6CP3 - chains 8 and X of the 27 polymer chains in the assembly; structure by electron microscopy, 3.80 A resolution.

Chain 8:
Protein: ATP synthase protein 8
Source organism: Saccharomyces cerevisiae (strain ATCC 204508 / S288c)
UniProtKB: P00856 (ATP8_YEAST); residues 1-48 here = UniProt positions 1-48
Chain sequence (48 residues; row label = number of the first residue in the row):
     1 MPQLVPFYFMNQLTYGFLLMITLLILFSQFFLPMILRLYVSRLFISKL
Disordered / not traced: 1-6

Chain X:
Protein: ATP synthase subunit a
Source organism: Saccharomyces cerevisiae (strain ATCC 204508 / S288c)
UniProtKB: P00854 (ATP6_YEAST); residues 1-249 here correspond to UniProt positions 11-259 (UniProt number = residue number + 10)
Chain sequence (249 residues; row label = number of the first residue in the row):
     1 SPLDQFEIRTLFGLQSSFIDLSCLNLTTFSLYTIIVLLVITSLYTLTNNN
    51 NKIIGSRWLISQEAIYDTIMNMTKGQIGGKNWGLYFPMIFTLFMFIFIAN
   101 LISMIPYSFALSAHLVFIISLSIVIWLGNTILGLYKHGWVFFSLFVPAGT
   151 PLPLVPLLVIIETLSYFARAISLGLRLGSNILAGHLLMVILAGLTFNFML
   201 INLFTLVFGFVPLAMILAIMMLEFAIGIIQGYVWAILTASYLKDAVYLH
Disordered / not traced: 1-25
Reported in the primary citation:
  - conformationally variable residues: Arg-176
  - contacts within the chain: His-185/Glu-223
  - mutagenesis - I161M, S165C, S165T, S165Y, L222F: increased growth (citing earlier work)

Interface between chain 8 and chain X:
Pairs across the interface (38):
  Phe-9(8) with Val-116(X), hydrophobic
  Asn-11(8) with Thr-27(X), hydrogen bond
  Gln-12(8) with Phe-29(X); His-114(X), hydrogen bond; Phe-117(X)
  Leu-13(8) with Phe-117(X), hydrophobic; Ser-120(X)
  Tyr-15(8) with Ser-30(X)
  Gly-16(8) with Phe-117(X)
  Phe-17(8) with Ser-120(X); Val-124(X), hydrophobic
  Leu-19(8) with Thr-33(X); Phe-95(X), hydrophobic
  Met-20(8) with Phe-95(X), hydrophobic; Leu-121(X), hydrophobic
  Leu-23(8) with Leu-37(X), hydrophobic; Ile-40(X), hydrophobic; Thr-91(X)
  Leu-24(8) with Thr-91(X)
  Leu-26(8) with Leu-37(X), hydrophobic
  Phe-27(8) with Ile-40(X), hydrophobic; Tyr-44(X); Phe-90(X), hydrophobic; Thr-91(X)
  Phe-31(8) with Tyr-44(X), hydrophobic
  Leu-32(8) with Phe-86(X), hydrophobic; Phe-90(X), hydrophobic
  Ile-35(8) with Tyr-44(X), hydrophobic; Glu-63(X)
  Leu-38(8) with Lys-52(X); Leu-59(X), hydrophobic
  Tyr-39(8) with Glu-63(X), hydrogen bond; Tyr-66(X); Asp-67(X), hydrogen bond
  Arg-42(8) with Ile-53(X), hydrogen bond (side chain-backbone); Ile-54(X), hydrogen bond (side chain-backbone); Gly-55(X)
  Ile-45(8) with Ile-53(X), hydrophobic
Also at the interface, not in a pair above, chain 8 (23 interface residues in all): Thr-22, Met-34, Leu-36
Also at the interface, not in a pair above, chain X (31 interface residues in all): Val-36, Thr-45, Asn-48, Gln-62, Pro-87, Met-94

Summary:
Chain 8 and chain X form an interface of 23 and 31 residues respectively, with 6 hydrogen bonds. Polar
contacts include Asn-11(8)/Thr-27(X), Gln-12(8)/His-114(X) and Tyr-39(8)/Glu-63(X). The paper reports that
I161M, S165C and S165T of chain X, among others, increase growth; conformational variability at Arg-176(X); 5
substitutions were tested in all.
Here chain 8 is ATP synthase protein 8 and chain X is ATP synthase subunit a, both from Saccharomyces
cerevisiae (strain ATCC 204508 / S288c). Entry 6CP3 (Monomer yeast ATP synthase (F1Fo) reconstituted in
nanodisc with inhibitor of oligomycin bound) was determined by electron microscopy (same publication as 6CP5,
6CP6 and 6CP7).
